PDB entry 8P15 | electron microscopy, 5.90 A resolution (low resolution: residue-level contacts below are approximate; hydrogen-bond / salt-bridge calls are withheld) | chains A and H of the 7 polymer chains in the assembly

== Chain A ==
Name: Guanine nucleotide-binding protein G(i) subunit alpha-1
Organism: Homo sapiens
UniProt: P63096 (GNAI1_HUMAN); numbering as in UniProt (aligned over 1-354)
Amino-acid sequence (376 residues; numbered -21 to 354; the number before each row is that of its first residue; numbers below 1 keep their minus sign (Met-21 is residue -21)):
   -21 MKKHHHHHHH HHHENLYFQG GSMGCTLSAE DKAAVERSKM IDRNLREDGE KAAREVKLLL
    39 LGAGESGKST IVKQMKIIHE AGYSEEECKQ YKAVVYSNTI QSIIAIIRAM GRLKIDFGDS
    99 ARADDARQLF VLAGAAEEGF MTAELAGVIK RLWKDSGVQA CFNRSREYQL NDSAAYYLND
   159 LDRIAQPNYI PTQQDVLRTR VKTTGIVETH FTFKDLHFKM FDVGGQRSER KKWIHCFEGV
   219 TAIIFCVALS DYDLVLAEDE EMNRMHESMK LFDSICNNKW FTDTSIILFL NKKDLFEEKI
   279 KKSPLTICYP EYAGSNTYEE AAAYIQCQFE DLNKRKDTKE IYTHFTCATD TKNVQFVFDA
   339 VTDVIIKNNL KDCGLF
Not modelled in the structure: -21 to 3, 230-241
Differences from the reference sequence: initiating methionine (-21); expression tag (-20 to 0)
UniProt features mapped onto this chain:
  - region: Lys35 to Thr48 (G1 motif), Asp173 to Thr181 (G2 motif), Phe196 to Arg205 (G3 motif), Ile265 to Asp272 (G4 motif), Thr324 to Thr329 (G5 motif)
  - binding site (GTP): Glu43 to Thr48, Ser151, Leu175 to Thr181, Asp200 to Gln204, Asn269 to Asp272, Ala326
  - binding site (Mg(2+)): Ser47, Thr181
  - modified residue: Arg178 (ADP-ribosylarginine), Gln204 (Deamidated glutamine), Cys351 (ADP-ribosylcysteine)
  - lipidation: Gly2 (N-myristoyl glycine), Cys3 (S-palmitoyl cysteine)
  - natural variant: Gly40 (G40C: In NEDHISB; G40R: In NEDHISB), Gly45 (G45D: In NEDHISB), Thr48 (T48I: In NEDHISB; T48K: In NEDHISB), Gln52 (Q52P: In NEDHISB), Ser75 (deletion: In NEDHISB; uncertain significance), Gln172 (deletion: In NEDHISB), Asp173 (D173V: In NEDHISB), Glu186 to Phe189 (deletion: In NEDHISB; uncertain significance), Cys224 (C224Y: In NEDHISB), Lys270 (K270N: In NEDHISB; K270R: In NEDHISB), Asp272 (D272G: In NEDHISB), Ala326 (A326P: In NEDHISB), 1 further natural variant entry in UniProt
  - mutagenesis: Gly42 (G42R: Abolishes switch to an activated conformation and dissociation from beta and gamma subunits upon GTP binding. Abolishes interaction with RGS family members), Glu116 (E116L: Enhances interaction (inactive GDP-bound) with RGS14), Gln147 (Q147L: Enhances interaction (inactive GDP-bound) with RGS14), Glu245 (E245L: Enhances interaction (inactive GDP-bound) with RGS14)

== Chain H ==
Name: Immunoglobin G heavy chain FAB fragment
Organism: Mus musculus
Notes: antibody fragment or engineered binder
Amino-acid sequence (262 residues; numbered 1 to 262; the number before each row is that of its first residue):
     1 MNFVLSLIFL ALILKGVQCE VQLVESGGGL VKPGGSLKLS CAASGFTFSS YAMSWVRQTP
    61 EKRLEWVATI SSRGLYTYFP DSMKGRFTIS RDNAKNTLSL QMSSLRSEDT AMYYCLRGGG
   121 YDADYWGQGT TLTVSSAKTT APSVYPLAPV CGDTTGSSVT LGCLVKGYFP EPVTLTWNSG
   181 SLSSGVHTFP AVLQSDLYTL SSSVTVTSST WPSQSITCNV AHPASSTKVD KKIEPRGPTI
   241 KPCPPCKCPA PNLLGGPSVF IF
Not modelled in the structure: 1-18, 184-262
Disulfides: Cys41-Cys115

== Interface between chain A and chain H ==
Residue-residue contacts (11; chain A residue first):
  Arg90(A) - Tyr121(H)
  Leu91(A) - Ser50(H)
  Lys92(A) - Ser72(H)
  Lys92(A) - Tyr78(H)
  Asp94(A) - Arg73(H)
  Asp94(A) - Leu75(H)
  Asp94(A) - Tyr76(H)
  Phe95(A) - Arg73(H)
  Gly96(A) - Arg73(H)
  Ser134(A) - Arg73(H)
  Gly135(A) - Arg73(H)
Other interface residues (no listed pair), chain A (12 interface residues in all): Ile93, Asp133, Ala138, Arg142
Other interface residues (no listed pair), chain H (8 interface residues in all): Ser71

== In short ==
12 residues of chain A face 8 of chain H across their interface. Curated annotation (UniProt) lists 24
GTP-binding residues, Mg2+-binding residues Ser47(A) and Thr181(A) and 4 mutagenesis sites on chain A.
Here chain A is Guanine nucleotide-binding protein G(i) subunit alpha-1 (Homo sapiens) and chain H is
Immunoglobin G heavy chain FAB fragment (Mus musculus). Entry 8P15 (Cryo-EM structure of Rhodopsin-Gi bound
with antibody fragments scFv16 and Fab79, conformation 2) was determined by electron microscopy, deposited
together with 8P12 and 8P13.
